Entry 7CWL (electron microscopy, 3.80 A resolution); this record covers chains A and C of the 9 polymer chains in the assembly.

[Chain A (and C)]
Name: Spike glycoprotein
Source organism: Severe acute respiratory syndrome coronavirus 2
Notes: chain C of this document is another copy of the same molecule, construct and numbering; everything in this record applies to it too
UniProt: P0DTC2 (SPIKE_SARS2); residues 1-1273 here = UniProt positions 1-1273
Amino-acid sequence (1273 residues; each row starts with the number of its first residue):
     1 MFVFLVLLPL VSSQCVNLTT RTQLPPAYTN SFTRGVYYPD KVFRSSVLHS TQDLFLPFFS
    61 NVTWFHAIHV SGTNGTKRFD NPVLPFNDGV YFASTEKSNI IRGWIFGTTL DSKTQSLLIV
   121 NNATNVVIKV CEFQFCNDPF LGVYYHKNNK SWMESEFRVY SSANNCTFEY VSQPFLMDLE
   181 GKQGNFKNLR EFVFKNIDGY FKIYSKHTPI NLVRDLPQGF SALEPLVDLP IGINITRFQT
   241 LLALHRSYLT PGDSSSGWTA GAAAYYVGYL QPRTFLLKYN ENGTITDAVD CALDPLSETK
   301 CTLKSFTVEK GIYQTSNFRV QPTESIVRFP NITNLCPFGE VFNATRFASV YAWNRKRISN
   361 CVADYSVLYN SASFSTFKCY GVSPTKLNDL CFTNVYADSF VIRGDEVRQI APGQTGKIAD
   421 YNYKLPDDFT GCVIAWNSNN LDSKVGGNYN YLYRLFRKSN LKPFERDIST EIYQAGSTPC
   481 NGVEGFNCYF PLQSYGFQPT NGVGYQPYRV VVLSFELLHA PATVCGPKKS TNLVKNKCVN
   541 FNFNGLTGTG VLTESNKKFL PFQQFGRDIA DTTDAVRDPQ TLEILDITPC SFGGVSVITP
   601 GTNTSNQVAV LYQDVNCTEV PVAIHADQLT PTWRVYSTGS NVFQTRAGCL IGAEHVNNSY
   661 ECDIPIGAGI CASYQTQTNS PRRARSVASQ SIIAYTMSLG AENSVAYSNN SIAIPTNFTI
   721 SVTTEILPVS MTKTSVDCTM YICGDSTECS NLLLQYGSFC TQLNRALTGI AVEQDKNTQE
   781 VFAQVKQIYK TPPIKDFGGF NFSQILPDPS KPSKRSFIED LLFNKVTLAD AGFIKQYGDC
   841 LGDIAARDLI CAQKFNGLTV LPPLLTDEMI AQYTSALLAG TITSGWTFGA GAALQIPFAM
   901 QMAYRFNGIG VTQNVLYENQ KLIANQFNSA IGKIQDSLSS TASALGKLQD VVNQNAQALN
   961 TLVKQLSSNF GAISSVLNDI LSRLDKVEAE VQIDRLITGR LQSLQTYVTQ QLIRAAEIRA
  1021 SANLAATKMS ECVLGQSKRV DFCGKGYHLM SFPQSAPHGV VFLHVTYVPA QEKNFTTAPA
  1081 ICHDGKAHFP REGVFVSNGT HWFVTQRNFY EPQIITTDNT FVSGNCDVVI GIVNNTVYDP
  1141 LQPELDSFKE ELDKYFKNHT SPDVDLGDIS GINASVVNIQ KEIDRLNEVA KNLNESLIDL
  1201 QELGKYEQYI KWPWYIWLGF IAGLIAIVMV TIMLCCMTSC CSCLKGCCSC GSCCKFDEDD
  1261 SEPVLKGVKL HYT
Unresolved in the structure: 1-13, 252-255, 331-333, 528-529, 621-640, 677-688, 828-847, 1148-1273 (chain C: 1-13, 252-255, 332-333, 528-529, 621-640, 677-688, 828-847, 1148-1273)
UniProt features mapped onto this chain:
  - region: Asn280 to Cys301 (Putative superantigen), Arg403 to Asp405 (Integrin-binding motif), Asn448 to Phe456 (Immunodominant HLA epitope recognized by the CD8+), Pro681 to Ala684 (Putative superantigen), Ser816 to Tyr837 (Fusion peptide 1), Lys835 to Phe855 (Fusion peptide 2), Asp1163 to Glu1202 (Heptad repeat 2)
  - motif: Met1237 to Cys1241 (Binding to host endocytosis trafficking protein SNX27), Asp1257 to Glu1262 (Diacidic ER export motif (host COPII)), Ser1261 to Gly1267 (Binding to host plasma membrane localising/FERM domain proteins), Lys1269 to Thr1273 (KxHxx, ER retrieval signal (COPI))
  - site (Cleavage): Arg685, Ser686, Arg815, Ser816
  - lipidation (S-palmitoyl cysteine): Cys1235, Cys1236, Cys1240, Cys1241, Cys1243, Cys1247, Cys1248, Cys1250, Cys1253, Cys1254
  - glycosylation: Asn17 (N-linked (GlcNAc...) (complex) asparagine), Asn61 (N-linked (GlcNAc...) (hybrid) asparagine), Asn74 (N-linked (GlcNAc...) (complex) asparagine), Asn122 (N-linked (GlcNAc...) (hybrid) asparagine), Asn149 (N-linked (GlcNAc...) (complex) asparagine), Asn165 (N-linked (GlcNAc...) (complex) asparagine), Asn234 (N-linked (GlcNAc...) (high mannose) asparagine), Asn282 (N-linked (GlcNAc...) (complex) asparagine), Thr323 (O-linked (GalNAc) threonine), Ser325 (O-linked (HexNAc...) serine), Asn331 (N-linked (GlcNAc...) (complex) asparagine), Asn343 (N-linked (GlcNAc...) (complex) asparagine), Asn603 (N-linked (GlcNAc...) (hybrid) asparagine), Asn616 (N-linked (GlcNAc...) (complex) asparagine), Asn657 (N-linked (GlcNAc...) (complex) asparagine), Thr676 (O-linked (GlcNAc...) threonine), Thr678 (O-linked (GlcNAc...) threonine), Asn709 (N-linked (GlcNAc...) (high mannose) asparagine), Asn717 (N-linked (GlcNAc...) (hybrid) asparagine), Asn801 (N-linked (GlcNAc...) (hybrid) asparagine) and 6 more in UniProt
  - natural variant: Leu5 (L5F: In strain: Iota/B.1.526), Ser13 (S13I: In strain: Epsilon/B.1.427/B.1.429), Leu18 (L18F: In strain: Beta/B.1.351, Gamma/P.1 and 1 more), Thr19 (T19I: In strain: Omicron/BQ.1.1, Omicron/XBB.1.5 and 1 more; T19R: In strain: Delta/B.1.617.2, Omicron/BA.2 and 4 more), Thr20 (T20N: In strain: Gamma/P.1), Leu24 to Ala27 (sequence variant, change not given here; In strain: Omicron/BA.2, Omicron/BA.2.12.1 and 6 more), Pro26 (P26S: In strain: Gamma/P.1), Gln52 (Q52H: In strain: Omicron/EG.5.1), Ala67 (A67V: In strain: Eta/B.1.525, Omicron/BA.1), His69 to Val70 (deletion: In strain: Alpha/B.1.1.7, Eta/B.1.525 and 5 more), Gly75 (G75V: In strain: Lambda/C.37), Thr76 (T76I: In strain: Lambda/C.37), 83 further natural variant entries in UniProt
  - mutagenesis: His69 to Val70 (Increased incorporation of cleaved spike into virions), Asn121 (N121Q: Partial loss of biliverdin affinity), Arg190 (R190K: Partial loss of biliverdin affinity), Asn234 (N234Q: Increased resistance to neutralizing antibodies), Asn331 (N331Q: Reduced viral infectivity), Asn343 (N343Q: Reduced viral infectivity), Leu452 (L452R: Increased resistance to neutralizing antibodies. Decreases HLA binding to NF9 epitope. Increased binding affinity to human ACE2), Tyr453 (Y453F: Decreased HLA binding to NF9 epitope. Increased binding affinity to human ACE2), Ala475 (A475V: Increased resistance to neutralizing antibodies), Val483 (V483A: Increased resistance to neutralizing antibodies), Glu484 (E484D: Increased replication in human TMEM106B overexpressing cells), Phe490 (F490L: Increased resistance to neutralizing antibodies and human covalescent sera neutralization), 17 further mutagenesis entries in UniProt
Disulfides: Cys15-Cys136, Cys131-Cys166, Cys291-Cys301, Cys336-Cys361, Cys379-Cys432, Cys391-Cys525, Cys480-Cys488, Cys617-Cys649, Cys662-Cys671, Cys738-Cys760, Cys743-Cys749, Cys1032-Cys1043, Cys1082-Cys1126
Covalently attached groups: N-acetylglucosamine (NAG) linked to Asn234, Asn603, Asn616, Asn657, Asn709, Asn717, Asn801, Asn1074, Asn1134
From the paper describing this entry:
  - mutagenesis - N354D/D364Y, V367F, R408I, W436R: unchanged binding to P17

[Interface between chain A and chain C]
Pairs across the interface (144):
  Tyr38(A) - Leu560(C)  hydrophobic
  Tyr38(A) - Phe562(C)  hydrophobic
  Asp40(A) - Phe562(C)
  Lys41(A) - Phe562(C)
  Lys41(A) - Gln563(C)
  Lys41(A) - Gln564(C)  hydrogen bond (backbone-backbone)
  Lys41(A) - Phe565(C)
  Val42(A) - Gln563(C)
  Val42(A) - Phe565(C)
  Val42(A) - Gly566(C)
  Val42(A) - Arg567(C)
  Phe43(A) - Lys558(C)
  Phe43(A) - Phe559(C)  hydrophobic
  Phe43(A) - Leu560(C)
  Phe43(A) - Gln563(C)
  Phe43(A) - Phe565(C)  hydrogen bond (backbone-backbone)
  Phe43(A) - Gly566(C)
  Phe43(A) - Arg567(C)  hydrogen bond (backbone-backbone)
  Arg44(A) - Arg567(C)
  Val47(A) - Ile569(C)  hydrophobic
  Glu224(A) - Phe562(C)
  Pro225(A) - Phe562(C)  hydrophobic
  Asn282(A) - Lys558(C)
  Gly283(A) - Leu560(C)
  Gly413(A) - Val987(C)
  Thr415(A) - Asp985(C)
  Ser735(A) - Gln314(C)
  Asp737(A) - Asn317(C)
  Met740(A) - Phe592(C)  hydrophobic
  Asp745(A) - Arg319(C)  salt bridge
  Gln755(A) - Ser968(C)
  Gln755(A) - Asn969(C)
  Gln755(A) - Phe970(C)  hydrogen bond (backbone-backbone)
  Gln755(A) - Gly971(C)
  Tyr756(A) - Gln965(C)
  Tyr756(A) - Phe970(C)  hydrophobic
  Gly757(A) - Ser968(C)
  Ser758(A) - Thr961(C)
  Ser758(A) - Gln965(C)  hydrogen bond
  Phe759(A) - Gln965(C)
  Phe759(A) - Ser1003(C)
  Gln762(A) - Thr961(C)
  Gln762(A) - Thr1006(C)
  Lys786(A) - Gly700(C)
  Gln787(A) - Ala701(C)
  Gln787(A) - Asn703(C)
  Ile788(A) - Leu699(C)
  Ile788(A) - Ala701(C)  hydrogen bond (backbone-backbone)
  Ile788(A) - Glu702(C)
  Ile788(A) - Asn703(C)  hydrogen bond (backbone-backbone)
  Tyr789(A) - Asn703(C)
  Tyr789(A) - Val705(C)  hydrophobic
  Lys790(A) - Glu702(C)  salt bridge
  Lys790(A) - Asn703(C)  hydrogen bond (backbone-backbone)
  Lys790(A) - Ser704(C)
  Pro792(A) - Tyr707(C)  hydrophobic
  Asp796(A) - Tyr707(C)
  Asp796(A) - Asn709(C)  hydrogen bond
  Phe797(A) - Tyr707(C)
  Asp848(A) - Asp568(C)  hydrogen bond (backbone-side chain)
  Leu849(A) - Ile569(C)  hydrophobic
  Ala852(A) - Asp568(C)
  Ala852(A) - Ala570(C)  hydrophobic
  Ala852(A) - Thr572(C)
  Lys854(A) - Phe592(C)
  Phe855(A) - Thr588(C)
  Phe855(A) - Pro589(C)  hydrophobic
  Phe855(A) - Phe592(C)
  Gly857(A) - Phe592(C)
  Leu861(A) - Gln613(C)
  Pro863(A) - Ala668(C)
  Leu864(A) - Pro665(C)  hydrophobic
  Leu864(A) - Ile666(C)
  Leu864(A) - Gly667(C)
  Leu864(A) - Ala668(C)
  Leu864(A) - Gly669(C)  hydrogen bond (backbone-backbone)
  Leu865(A) - Met697(C)  hydrophobic
  Thr866(A) - Ala668(C)
  Met869(A) - Gly669(C)
  Met869(A) - Met697(C)  hydrophobic
  Met869(A) - Leu699(C)
  Gln872(A) - Leu699(C)
  Tyr873(A) - Leu699(C)
  Thr883(A) - Tyr707(C)
  Trp886(A) - Tyr1047(C)  hydrogen bond
  Gly889(A) - Asp1041(C)
  Gly889(A) - Lys1045(C)
  Ala890(A) - Lys1045(C)
  Ala890(A) - Gly1046(C)
  Ala890(A) - Tyr1047(C)  hydrophobic
  Ala890(A) - Val1068(C)
  Ala890(A) - Pro1069(C)
  Gly891(A) - Lys1045(C)
  Ala892(A) - Glu1072(C)
  Leu894(A) - Ala713(C)
  Leu894(A) - Pro715(C)
  Leu894(A) - Glu1072(C)
  Gln895(A) - Val705(C)
  Gln895(A) - Ala706(C)
  Gln895(A) - Ser711(C)
  Gln895(A) - Ile712(C)
  Gln895(A) - Ala713(C)  hydrogen bond (backbone-backbone)
  Gln895(A) - Asn1074(C)
  Ile896(A) - Tyr707(C)
  Ile896(A) - Ser711(C)
  Ile896(A) - Ile712(C)  hydrophobic
  Pro897(A) - Asn709(C)
  Pro897(A) - Asn710(C)
  Pro897(A) - Ser711(C)
  Pro897(A) - Thr1077(C)
  Phe898(A) - Tyr707(C)  hydrogen bond (backbone-side chain)
  Met900(A) - Thr1077(C)  hydrogen bond
  Met900(A) - Val1094(C)  hydrophobic
  Tyr904(A) - Val1094(C)
  Tyr904(A) - Arg1107(C)
  Thr912(A) - Phe1121(C)
  Gln913(A) - Phe1089(C)
  Gln913(A) - Pro1090(C)  hydrogen bond (side chain-backbone)
  Asn914(A) - Phe1089(C)
  Asn914(A) - Phe1121(C)
  Asn914(A) - Ser1123(C)  hydrogen bond
  Tyr917(A) - Pro1079(C)
  Tyr917(A) - Phe1089(C)  hydrophobic
  Tyr917(A) - Val1128(C)
  Tyr917(A) - Val1129(C)  hydrophobic
  Glu918(A) - Ser1123(C)  hydrogen bond
  Glu918(A) - Gly1124(C)  hydrogen bond (side chain-backbone)
  Glu918(A) - Val1128(C)
  Gln920(A) - Ile1130(C)
  Val963(A) - Ala570(C)  hydrophobic
  Gln1005(A) - Gln1002(C)  hydrogen bond
  Gln1005(A) - Thr1006(C)
  Thr1009(A) - Thr1009(C)
  Leu1012(A) - Gln1010(C)
  Leu1012(A) - Ile1013(C)  hydrophobic
  Thr1027(A) - Arg1039(C)
  Ser1030(A) - Val1040(C)
  Glu1031(A) - Arg1039(C)  salt bridge
  Glu1031(A) - Val1040(C)
  Leu1034(A) - Asp1041(C)
  Gly1035(A) - Val1040(C)
  Arg1039(A) - Arg1039(C)
  Glu1111(A) - Ser1123(C)
  Leu1141(A) - Leu1141(C)  hydrophobic
Other interface residues (no listed pair), chain A (91 interface residues in all): Thr284, Pro412, Gln414, Arg765, Thr768, Lys776, Asn856, Pro862, Thr887, Ala893, Lys921, Ser967, Asp994, Ile1013, Glu1144
Other interface residues (no listed pair), chain C (91 interface residues in all): Lys557, Asp571, Ile587, Asp614, Ala647, Thr696, Ser708, Lys947, Gln957, Arg995, Phe1042, Ala1078, Gly1093

[Summary]
The chain A/chain C interface involves 91 residues from each chain, with 20 hydrogen bonds and 3 salt bridges.
Polar contacts include Asp745(A)-Arg319(C), Lys790(A)-Glu702(C) and Glu1031(A)-Arg1039(C). From the paper:
N354D/D364Y, V367F and R408I of chain A, among others, leave binding to P17 unchanged.
Both chains are Spike glycoprotein (Severe acute respiratory syndrome coronavirus 2). Entry 7CWL (SARS-CoV-2
spike protein and P17 fab complex with one RBD in close state) was determined by electron microscopy together
with 7CWM, 7CWN and 7CWO from the same study.
